5ND7 - chains A and B of the 3 polymer chains in the assembly; structure by electron microscopy, 7.90 A resolution (low resolution: residue-level contacts below are approximate; hydrogen-bond / salt-bridge calls are withheld).

== Chain A ==
Protein: Tubulin alpha chain
Source organism: Bos taurus
UniProt: F2Z4C1 (F2Z4C1_BOVIN); residue numbers follow UniProt; this construct covers 1-451
Amino-acid sequence (451 residues; row label = number of the first residue in the row):
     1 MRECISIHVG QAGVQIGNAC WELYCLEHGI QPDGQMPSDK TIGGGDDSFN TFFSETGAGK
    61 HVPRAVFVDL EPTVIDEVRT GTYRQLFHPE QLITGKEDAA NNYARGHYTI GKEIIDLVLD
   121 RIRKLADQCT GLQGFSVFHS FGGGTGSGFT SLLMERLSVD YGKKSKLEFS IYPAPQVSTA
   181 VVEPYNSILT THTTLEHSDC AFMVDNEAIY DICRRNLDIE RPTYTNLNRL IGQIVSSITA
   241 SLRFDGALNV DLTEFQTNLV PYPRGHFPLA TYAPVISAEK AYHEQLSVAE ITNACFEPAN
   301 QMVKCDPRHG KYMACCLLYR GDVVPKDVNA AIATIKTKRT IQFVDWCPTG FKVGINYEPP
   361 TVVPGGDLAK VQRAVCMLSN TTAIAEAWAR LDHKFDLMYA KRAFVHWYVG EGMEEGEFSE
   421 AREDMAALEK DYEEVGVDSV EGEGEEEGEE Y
Disordered / not traced: 1, 35-60, 440-451
Sequence notes: conflict S136 (Leu in F2Z4C1), G265 (Ile in F2Z4C1), E358 (Gln in F2Z4C1)
Bound ions: Mg2+: E71 (together with GTP)
Small-molecule neighbours: GTP (guanosine-5'-triphosphate): G10, Q11, A12, Q15, E71, A99, A100, N101, S140, G142, G143, G144, T145, G146, T179, E183, N206, I209, Y224, L227, N228

== Chain B ==
Protein: Tubulin beta-2B chain
Source organism: Bos taurus
UniProt: Q6B856 (TBB2B_BOVIN); the author numbering skips numbers that UniProt does not, so the offset changes along the chain: 1-44 = UniProt 1-44; 47-360 = UniProt 45-358; 369-455 = UniProt 359-445
Amino-acid sequence (445 residues; numbered 1 to 455; 10 numbers in that range are skipped by the numbering (no residue carries them; nothing is unmodelled there); the number before each row is that of its first residue):
     1 MREIVHIQAG QCGNQIGAKF WEVISDEHGI DPTGSYHGDS DLQL
    47 ERINVYYNEA AGNKYVPRAI LVDLEPGTMD SVRSGPFGQI FRPDNFVFGQ SGAGNNWAKG
   107 HYTEGAELVD SVLDVVRKES ESCDCLQGFQ LTHSLGGGTG SGMGTLLISK IREEYPDRIM
   167 NTFSVVPSPK VSDTVVEPYN ATLSVHQLVE NTDETYCIDN EALYDICFRT LKLTTPTYGD
   227 LNHLVSATMS GVTTCLRFPG QLNADLRKLA VNMVPFPRLH FFMPGFAPLT SRGSQQYRAL
   287 TVPELTQQMF DAKNMMAACD PRHGRYLTVA AVFRGRMSMK EVDEQMLNVQ NKNSSYFVEW
   347 IPNNVKTAVC DIPP
   369 RGLKMSATFI GNSTAIQELF KRISEQFTAM FRRKAFLHWY TGEGMDEMEF TEAESNMNDL
   429 VSEYQQYQDA TADEQGEFEE EEGEDEA
Disordered / not traced: 1, 438-455
Sequence notes: conflict A57 (Thr55 in Q6B856), V172 (Met170 in Q6B856), A298 (Ser296 in Q6B856), V318 (Ile316 in Q6B856)
Small-molecule neighbours:
  - GDP (guanosine-5'-diphosphate): G10, Q11, C12, Q15, I16, N101, S140, G142, G143, G144, T145, G146, V171, S174, D179, T180, E183, N206, Y224, N228
  - GTP (guanosine-5'-triphosphate): Q247, L248, N249, K254
  - taxol (TA1): E22, V23, D26, E27, L217, D226, H229, L230, A233, S236, F272, P274, L275, T276, S277, R278, R320, P360, R369, G370, L371
Swiss-Prot annotation at these positions:
  - motif: M1 to I4 (MREI motif)
  - binding site (GTP): Q11, E71, S140, G144, T145, G146, N206, N228
  - binding site (Mg(2+)): E71
  - modified residue: S40 (Phosphoserine), K60 (N6-acetyllysine), S174 (Phosphoserine), T287 (Phosphothreonine), T292 (Phosphothreonine), R320 (Omega-N-methylarginine), E448 (5-glutamyl polyglutamate)
  - cross-link (Glycyl lysine isopeptide (Lys-Gly)): K60 (interchain with G-Cter in ubiquitin), K326 (interchain with G-Cter in ubiquitin)

== Interface between chain A and chain B ==
Residue-residue contacts (52; chain A residue first):
  Q11(A) with N249(B)
  E71(A) with R2(B)
  T73(A) with P245(B)
  V74(A) with N249(B)
  K96(A) with D130(B); C131(B)
  E97(A) with R2(B); C131(B)
  D98(A) with R2(B); Q133(B); R253(B)
  A100(A) with R253(B); K254(B)
  N101(A) with K254(B); K352(B)
  R105(A) with R253(B)
  V177(A) with D329(B)
  S178(A) with N349(B)
  T179(A) with L248(B); K352(B); T353(B)
  A180(A) with N349(B); K352(B)
  V181(A) with N258(B); I347(B); N349(B); N350(B); K352(B)
  V182(A) with V257(B); N258(B)
  Y210(A) with K326(B)
  E220(A) with K326(B)
  P222(A) with K326(B)
  T223(A) with M325(B)
  Y224(A) with Q247(B); M325(B)
  M398(A) with W346(B); I347(B)
  K401(A) with F262(B); W346(B)
  A403(A) with P261(B)
  F404(A) with V257(B); M259(B); V260(B); P261(B); T314(B)
  H406(A) with V260(B); P261(B); F262(B)
  W407(A) with A256(B); V257(B); V260(B)
Interface residues without a listed pair, chain A (33 interface residues in all): Q15, P72, A99, N102, K394, L397
Interface residues without a listed pair, chain B (34 interface residues in all): R48, D251, P263, S324, E327, P348, V351

== Summary ==
33 residues of chain A face 34 of chain B across their interface. GTP is bound between chain A and chain B.
Ligands of chain B: GDP and taxol. From UniProt: 8 GTP-binding residues and Mg2+-binding residue E71(B) on
chain B.
Here chain A is Tubulin alpha chain and chain B is Tubulin beta-2B chain, both from Bos taurus. Entry 5ND7
(Microtubule-bound MKLP2 motor domain in the presence of AMPPNP) was determined by electron microscopy
together with 5ND2, 5ND3 and 5ND4 from the same study.
